Entry 4P6J (X-ray diffraction, 2.80 A resolution); this record covers chains A and B.

Chain A (and B):
Name: Computationally Designed Transporter of Zn(II) and Proton
Notes: chain B of this document is another copy of the same molecule, construct and numbering; everything in this record applies to it too
Amino-acid sequence (26 residues; each row starts with the number of its first residue):
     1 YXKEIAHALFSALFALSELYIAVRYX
Modified / non-standard residues: 4BF (4-bromo-L-phenylalanine) at position 2; NH2 (amino group) at position 26
Reported in the primary citation:
  - self-association interface (contacts with another copy of this molecule); pairs are residue here / residue on that copy: I5-L19

Interface between chain A and chain B:
Residue-residue contacts - 25 pairs, chain A then chain B:
  Y1(A) - A22(B)
  Y1(A) - V23(B)  hydrogen bond (side chain-backbone)
  Y1(A) - NH2_26(B)
  E4(A) - A22(B)
  I5(A) - A22(B)
  I5(A) - V23(B)  hydrophobic
  H7(A) - E18(B)  salt bridge
  A8(A) - E18(B)
  A8(A) - L19(B)  hydrophobic
  L9(A) - L19(B)
  S11(A) - A15(B)
  S11(A) - E18(B)
  A12(A) - A15(B)  hydrophobic
  A15(A) - A8(B)
  A15(A) - S11(B)
  A15(A) - A12(B)
  L16(A) - A12(B)  hydrophobic
  E18(A) - H7(B)  salt bridge
  L19(A) - A8(B)  hydrophobic
  L19(A) - L9(B)  hydrophobic
  A22(A) - Y1(B)
  A22(A) - I5(B)
  V23(A) - Y1(B)  hydrogen bond (backbone-side chain)
  V23(A) - I5(B)
  NH2_26(A) - Y1(B)
Interface residues without a listed pair, chain B (15 interface residues in all): E4, L16

In short:
Chain A and chain B each contribute 15 residues to their interface, with 2 hydrogen bonds and 2 salt bridges.
Polar contacts include H7(A)-E18(B) and Y1(A)-V23(B). The paper reports a self-association interface involving
I5(A) and L19(A).
Both chains are Computationally Designed Transporter of Zn(II) and Proton. Entry 4P6J (Crystal Structure of
the Computationally Designed Transmembrane Metallotransporter with 4-bromophenylalanine in Octyl Glucoside)
was determined by X-ray diffraction (same publication as 4P6K and 4P6L).
